Entry 6Z7N (electron microscopy, 3.77 A resolution); this record covers chains O and T of the 36 polymer chains in the assembly.

# Chain O
Protein: Pre-hexon-linking protein IIIa
Organism: Human adenovirus 41
Reference sequence: Q67716 (Q67716_ADE41); residues 1-579 here = UniProt positions 1-579
Chain sequence (579 residues; each row starts with the number of its first residue):
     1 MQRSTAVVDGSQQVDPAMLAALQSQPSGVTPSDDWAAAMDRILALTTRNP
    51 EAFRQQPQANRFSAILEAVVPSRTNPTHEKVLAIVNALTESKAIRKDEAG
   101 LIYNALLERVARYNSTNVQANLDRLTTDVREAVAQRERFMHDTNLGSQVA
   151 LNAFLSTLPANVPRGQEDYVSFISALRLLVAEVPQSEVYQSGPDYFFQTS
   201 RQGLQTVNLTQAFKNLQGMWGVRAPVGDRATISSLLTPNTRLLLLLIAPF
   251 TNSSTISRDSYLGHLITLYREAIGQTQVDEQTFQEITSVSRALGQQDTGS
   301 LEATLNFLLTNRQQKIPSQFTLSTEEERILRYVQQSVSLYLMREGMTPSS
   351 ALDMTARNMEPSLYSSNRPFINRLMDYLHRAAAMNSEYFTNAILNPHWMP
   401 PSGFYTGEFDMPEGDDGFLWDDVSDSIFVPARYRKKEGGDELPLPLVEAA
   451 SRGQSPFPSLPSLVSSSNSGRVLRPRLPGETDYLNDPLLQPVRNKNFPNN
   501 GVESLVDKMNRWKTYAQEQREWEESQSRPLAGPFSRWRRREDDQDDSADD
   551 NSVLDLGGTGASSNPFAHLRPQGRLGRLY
Unresolved in the structure: 1-15, 27-33, 224-233, 291-296, 306-579

# Chain T
Protein: Pre-hexon-linking protein VIII
Organism: Human adenovirus 41
Reference sequence: P11822 (CAP8_ADE41); residues 1-233 here = UniProt positions 1-233
Chain sequence (233 residues; row label = number of the first residue in the row):
     1 MSKEIPTPYMWSYQPQMGLAAGASQDYSSRMNWLSAGPHMIGRVNGIRAT
    51 RNQILLEQAALTSTPRSQLNPPNWPAAQVYQENPAPTTVLLPRDAEAEVQ
   101 MTNSGAQLAGGSRHVRFRGRSSPYSPGPIKRLIIRGRGIQLNDEVVSSLT
   151 GLRPDGVFQLGGAGRSSFTPRQAYLTLQSSSSQPRSGGIGTLQFVEEFVP
   201 SVYFNPFSGAPGLYPDDFIPNYDAVSESVDGYD
Unresolved in the structure: 1, 111-164
UniProt features mapped onto this chain:
  - site (Cleavage): Gly-111, Ser-112, Ala-163, Gly-164
  - modified residue: Thr-64 (Phosphothreonine), Ser-180 (Phosphoserine)

# How chain O and chain T interact
Residue-residue contacts - 31 pairs, chain O then chain T:
  Val-188(O) with Leu-213(T), hydrophobic
  Gln-190(O) with Ser-208(T); Gly-209(T), hydrogen bond (side chain-backbone)
  Phe-197(O) with Ser-208(T)
  Arg-201(O) with Leu-69(T)
  Gly-203(O) with Pro-215(T)
  Leu-204(O) with Tyr-203(T); Leu-213(T); Tyr-214(T)
  Gln-205(O) with Leu-69(T); Ser-201(T), hydrogen bond; Val-202(T); Phe-218(T)
  Val-207(O) with Phe-204(T); Asn-205(T), hydrogen bond (backbone-side chain); Ser-208(T)
  Thr-237(O) with Glu-4(T), hydrogen bond
  Pro-238(O) with Glu-4(T)
  Asn-239(O) with Glu-4(T), hydrogen bond (backbone-side chain); Asn-205(T)
  Leu-242(O) with Phe-204(T), hydrophobic
  Asp-279(O) with Leu-61(T)
  Glu-280(O) with Ala-60(T); Leu-61(T)
  Phe-283(O) with Leu-61(T); Thr-62(T)
  Gln-284(O) with Thr-62(T), hydrogen bond (side chain-backbone)
  Thr-287(O) with Tyr-80(T)
  Leu-301(O) with Gln-58(T); Thr-62(T)
  Thr-304(O) with Leu-61(T)
Other interface residues (no listed pair), chain O (24 interface residues in all): Gln-202, Asn-208, Leu-209, Thr-276, Leu-305
Other interface residues (no listed pair), chain T (24 interface residues in all): Ile-54, Glu-57, Ser-63, Glu-196, Ala-210, Gly-212

# In short
Chain O and chain T each contribute 24 residues to their interface; the contacts include 6 hydrogen bonds.
Polar contacts include Gln-190(O)/Gly-209(T), Gln-205(O)/Ser-201(T) and Val-207(O)/Asn-205(T).
Here chain O is Pre-hexon-linking protein IIIa and chain T is Pre-hexon-linking protein VIII, both from Human
adenovirus 41. Entry 6Z7N (The atomic structure of HAdV-F41 at pH 7.4) was determined by electron microscopy
together with 6Z7Q from the same study.
